8DH9 - chains B and C of the 4 polymer chains in the assembly; structure by electron microscopy, 4.50 A resolution (low resolution: residue-level contacts below are approximate; hydrogen-bond / salt-bridge calls are withheld).

[Chain B]
Protein: Leptin receptor
Source organism: Mus musculus
UniProt: P48356 (LEPR_MOUSE); residues 328-839 here = UniProt positions 328-839
Amino-acid sequence (557 residues; row label = number of the first residue in the row):
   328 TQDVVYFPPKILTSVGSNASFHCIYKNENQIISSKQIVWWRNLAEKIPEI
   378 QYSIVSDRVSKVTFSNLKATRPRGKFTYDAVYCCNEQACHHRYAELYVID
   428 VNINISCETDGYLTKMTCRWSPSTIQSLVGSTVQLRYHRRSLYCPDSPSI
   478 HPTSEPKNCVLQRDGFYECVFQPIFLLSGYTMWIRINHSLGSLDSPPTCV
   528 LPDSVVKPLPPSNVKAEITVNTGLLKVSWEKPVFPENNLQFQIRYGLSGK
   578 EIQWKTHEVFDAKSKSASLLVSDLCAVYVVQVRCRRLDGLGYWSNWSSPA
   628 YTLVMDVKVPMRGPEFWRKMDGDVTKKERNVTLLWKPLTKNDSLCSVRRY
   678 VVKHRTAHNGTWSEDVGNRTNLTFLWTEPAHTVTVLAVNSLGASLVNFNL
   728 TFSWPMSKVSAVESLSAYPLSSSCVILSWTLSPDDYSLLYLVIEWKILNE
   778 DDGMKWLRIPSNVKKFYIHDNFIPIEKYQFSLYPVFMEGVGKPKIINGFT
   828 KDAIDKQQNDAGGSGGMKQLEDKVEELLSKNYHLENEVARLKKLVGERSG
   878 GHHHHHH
Not modelled in the structure: 827-884
Disulfide bonds: Cys350-Cys410, Cys411-Cys416, Cys434-Cys445, Cys471-Cys526, Cys486-Cys496, Cys602-Cys672
Differences from the reference sequence: expression tag (840-884)
Curated features (UniProtKB/Swiss-Prot):
  - region: His465 to Glu482 (Leptin-binding)
  - motif: Trp620 to Ser624 (WSXWS motif)
  - glycosylation (N-linked (GlcNAc...) asparagine): Asn345, Asn431, Asn514, Asn622, Asn657, Asn668, Asn686, Asn695, Asn698, Asn726
Reported in the primary citation:
  - mutagenesis - L370S: abolished signaling with Leptin (chain C)

[Chain C]
Protein: Leptin
Source organism: Mus musculus
UniProt: P41160 (LEP_MOUSE); residues -20 to 146 here correspond to UniProt positions 1-167 (UniProt number = residue number + 21)
Amino-acid sequence (167 residues; row label = number of the first residue in the row; numbers below 1 keep their minus sign (Met-20 is residue -20)):
   -20 MCWRPLCRFLWLWSYLSYVQAVPIQKVQDDTKTLIKTIVTRINDISHTQS
    30 VSAKQRVTGLDFIPGLHPILSLSKMDQTLAVYQQVLTSLPSQNVLQIAND
    80 LENLRDLLHLLAFSKSCSLPQTSGLQKPESLDGVLEASLYSTEVVALSRL
   130 QGSLQDILQQLDVSPEC
Not modelled in the structure: -20 to 0, 142-146
Reported in the primary citation:
  - disease-associated variants - N82K: decreased binding to Leptin receptor (chain B) (proposed by the authors, not directly observed)
  - mutagenesis - Y119A, S120A: abolished signaling with Leptin receptor (chain B)
  - mutagenesis - S117A: unchanged signaling with Leptin receptor (chain B)
  - mutagenesis - S117N: decreased signaling with Leptin receptor (chain B)
  - mutagenesis - S117N: decreased signaling in response to human LepR
  - mutagenesis - S117A: decreased signaling in response to mouse LepR
  - mutagenesis - D23L/S117N (approximately 90%): decreased signaling
  - disease-associated variants - D79Y, R84W, S120C (proposed by the authors, not directly observed)

[Chain B / chain C interface]
Residue-residue contacts (17):
  Leu469(B) with Leu86(C)
  Tyr470(B) with Asp9(C)
  Pro500(B) with Gln75(C)
  Ile501(B) with Gln75(C); Asn78(C)
  Phe502(B) with Asn78(C)
  Leu503(B) with Gln75(C); Asp79(C)
  Leu504(B) with Leu13(C)
  Ser505(B) with Asn82(C)
  Phe561(B) with Thr19(C); Asp23(C)
  Glu563(B) with Thr12(C); Lys15(C); Thr16(C); Thr19(C)
  Asn564(B) with Thr12(C)
Also at the interface, not in a pair above, chain C (16 interface residues in all): Val1, Arg20, Asp85, Leu89

[Overview]
11 residues of chain B face 16 of chain C across their interface. From the paper: Y119A and S120A of chain C
abolish signaling with Leptin receptor (chain B); L370S of chain B abolishes signaling with Leptin (chain C);
7 substitutions were tested in all.
Here chain B is Leptin receptor and chain C is Leptin, both from Mus musculus. Entry 8DH9 (Leptin-bound leptin
receptor complex-D3-D7) was determined by electron microscopy (same publication as 8DH8 and 8DHA).
